PDB entry 4QWK | X-ray diffraction, 2.80 A resolution | chains B and C of the 28 polymer chains in the assembly

[Chain B]
Protein: Proteasome subunit alpha type-3
Organism: Saccharomyces cerevisiae
UniProt: P23638 (PSA3_YEAST); residues 0-257 here correspond to UniProt positions 1-258 (UniProt number = residue number + 1)
Chain sequence (258 residues; numbered 0 to 257; the number before each row is that of its first residue; numbering starts at 0):
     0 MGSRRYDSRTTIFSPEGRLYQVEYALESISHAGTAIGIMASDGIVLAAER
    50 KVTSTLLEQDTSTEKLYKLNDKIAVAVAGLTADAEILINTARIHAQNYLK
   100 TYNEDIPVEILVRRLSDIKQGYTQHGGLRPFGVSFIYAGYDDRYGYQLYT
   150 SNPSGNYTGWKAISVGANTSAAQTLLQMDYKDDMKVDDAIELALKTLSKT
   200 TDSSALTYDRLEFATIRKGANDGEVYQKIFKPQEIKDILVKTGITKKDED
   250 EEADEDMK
Disordered / not traced: 0, 245-257
UniProt features mapped onto this chain:
  - cross-link (Glycyl lysine isopeptide (Lys-Gly)): Lys99 (interchain with G-Cter in ubiquitin), Lys198 (interchain with G-Cter in ubiquitin), Lys230 (interchain with G-Cter in ubiquitin)

[Chain C]
Protein: Proteasome subunit alpha type-4
Organism: Saccharomyces cerevisiae
UniProt: P40303 (PSA4_YEAST); residues -1 to 252 here correspond to UniProt positions 1-254 (UniProt number = residue number + 2)
Chain sequence (254 residues; numbered -1 to 252; the number before each row is that of its first residue; numbers below 1 keep their minus sign (Met-1 is residue -1)):
    -1 MSGYDRALSIFSPDGHIFQVEYALEAVKRGTCAVGVKGKNCVVLGCERRS
    49 TLKLQDTRITPSKVSKIDSHVVLSFSGLNADSRILIEKARVEAQSHRLTL
    99 EDPVTVEYLTRYVAGVQQRYTQSGGVRPFGVSTLIAGFDPRDDEPKLYQT
   149 EPSGIYSSWSAQTIGRNSKTVREFLEKNYDRKEPPATVEECVKLTVRSLL
   199 EVVQTGAKNIEITVVKPDSDIVALSSEEINQYVTQIEQEKQEQQEQDKKK
   249 KSNH
Disordered / not traced: -1 to 0, 241-252
UniProt features mapped onto this chain:
  - modified residue: Thr58 (Phosphothreonine)

[Interface between chain B and chain C]
Pairs across the interface (75):
  Arg3(B) with Arg4(C)
  Asp6(B) with Tyr2(C), hydrogen bond; Arg4(C), salt bridge
  Arg8(B) with Arg4(C)
  Thr10(B) with Leu6(C); Arg125(C)
  Ile11(B) with Leu6(C), hydrophobic; Gln17(C)
  Phe12(B) with Gln17(C), hydrogen bond (backbone-side chain); Tyr20(C), hydrophobic; Ala21(C), hydrophobic; Leu76(C), hydrophobic; Arg125(C); Pro126(C); Gly128(C)
  Ser13(B) with Tyr20(C)
  Pro14(B) with Tyr20(C), hydrophobic; Glu23(C)
  Glu15(B) with Glu23(C); Arg27(C), hydrogen bond (backbone-side chain)
  Gly16(B) with Tyr20(C); Glu23(C); Ala24(C); Arg27(C), hydrogen bond (backbone-side chain)
  Arg17(B) with Arg27(C)
  Leu18(B) with Arg125(C)
  Met38(B) with Asp54(C); Arg56(C)
  Arg112(B) with Arg81(C)
  Ser115(B) with Arg81(C), hydrogen bond (backbone-side chain)
  Asp116(B) with Arg81(C), salt bridge; Ile82(C)
  Gln119(B) with Ala78(C); Asp79(C); Ile82(C)
  Thr122(B) with Arg125(C), hydrogen bond (backbone-side chain)
  Gln123(B) with Tyr118(C); Gly123(C); Val124(C); Arg125(C), hydrogen bond (backbone-backbone); Phe127(C)
  His124(B) with Gly123(C); Val124(C)
  Gly125(B) with Tyr2(C); Gly123(C)
  Gly126(B) with Tyr2(C)
  Tyr143(B) with Arg56(C), hydrogen bond (backbone-side chain); Ile57(C), hydrophobic
  Tyr145(B) with Arg56(C), hydrogen bond (backbone-side chain)
  Gln146(B) with Ile57(C)
  Leu147(B) with Ile57(C)
  Tyr148(B) with Ile57(C)
  Ser153(B) with Ala78(C)
  Gly154(B) with Ala78(C); Arg81(C), hydrogen bond (backbone-side chain)
  Asn155(B) with Asn77(C); Ala78(C)
  Tyr156(B) with Pro59(C), hydrophobic; Arg81(C)
  Gly158(B) with Gln53(C); Asp54(C), hydrogen bond (backbone-backbone); Ile57(C); Thr58(C), hydrogen bond (backbone-side chain)
  Trp159(B) with Lys51(C); Leu52(C); Gln53(C); Asp54(C)
  Lys160(B) with Leu52(C), hydrogen bond (backbone-backbone); Gln53(C); Asp54(C)
  Ala161(B) with Leu52(C)
  Gln172(B) with Lys51(C)
  Leu175(B) with Leu52(C)
  Gln176(B) with Lys51(C); Leu52(C)
Also at the interface, not in a pair above, chain B (41 interface residues in all): Glu108, Thr157, Tyr179
Also at the interface, not in a pair above, chain C (31 interface residues in all): Leu50

[In short]
41 residues of chain B and 31 residues of chain C are in contact; the contacts include 13 hydrogen bonds and 2
salt bridges. Polar pairs include Asp6(B)-Arg4(C), Asp116(B)-Arg81(C) and Asp6(B)-Tyr2(C).
Here chain B is Proteasome subunit alpha type-3 and chain C is Proteasome subunit alpha type-4, both from
Saccharomyces cerevisiae. Entry 4QWK (yCP beta5-A49T-A50V-double mutant in complex with carfilzomib) was
determined by X-ray diffraction (same publication as 4QUX, 4QUY, 4QV0, 4QV1, 4QV3, 4QV4 and 42 further
entries).
